Entry 8ZIQ (electron microscopy, 2.84 A resolution); this record covers chains N and O of the 18 polymer chains in the assembly.

[Chain N (and O)]
Molecule: HerA
Source organism: Agrobacterium tumefaciens
Notes: chain O of this document is another copy of the same molecule, construct and numbering; everything in this record applies to it too
Chain sequence (617 residues; row label = number of the first residue in the row):
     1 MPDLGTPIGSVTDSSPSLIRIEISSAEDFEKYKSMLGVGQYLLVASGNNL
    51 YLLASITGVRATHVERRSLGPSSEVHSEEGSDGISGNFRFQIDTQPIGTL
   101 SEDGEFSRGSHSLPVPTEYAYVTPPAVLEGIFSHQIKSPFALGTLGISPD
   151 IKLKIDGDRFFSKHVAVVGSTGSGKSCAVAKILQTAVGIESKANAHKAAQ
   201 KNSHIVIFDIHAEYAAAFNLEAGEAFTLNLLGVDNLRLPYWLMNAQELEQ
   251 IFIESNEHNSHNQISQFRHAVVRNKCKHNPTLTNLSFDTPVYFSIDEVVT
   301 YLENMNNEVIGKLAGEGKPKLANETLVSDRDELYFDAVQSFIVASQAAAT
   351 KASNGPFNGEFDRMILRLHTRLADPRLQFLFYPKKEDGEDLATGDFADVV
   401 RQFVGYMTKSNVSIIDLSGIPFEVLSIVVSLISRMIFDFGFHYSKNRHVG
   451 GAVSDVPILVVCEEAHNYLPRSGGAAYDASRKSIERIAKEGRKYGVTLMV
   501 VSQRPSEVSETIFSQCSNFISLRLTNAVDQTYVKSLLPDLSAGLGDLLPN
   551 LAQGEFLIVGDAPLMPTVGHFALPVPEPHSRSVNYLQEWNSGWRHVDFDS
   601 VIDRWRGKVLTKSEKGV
Not modelled in the structure: 67-86, 580-596, 606-617 (chain O: 67-86, 191-200, 221-224, 581-583, 608-617)

[Interface between chain N and chain O]
Pairs across the interface (47; chain N residue first):
  Lys33(N) - Leu113(O)
  Val59(N) - Ser15(O)
  Val59(N) - Pro16(O)
  Val59(N) - Leu113(O)  hydrophobic
  Ala61(N) - Asp13(O)
  Ala61(N) - Ser14(O)  hydrogen bond (backbone-backbone)
  Thr62(N) - Thr12(O)
  Thr62(N) - Asp13(O)
  His63(N) - Thr12(O)
  Glu257(N) - Leu282(O)
  His258(N) - Thr283(O)  hydrogen bond (backbone-side chain)
  His258(N) - Asn284(O)  hydrogen bond (backbone-side chain)
  Asn259(N) - Thr283(O)
  His261(N) - Asn284(O)  hydrogen bond
  Arg376(N) - Val449(O)
  Ser418(N) - Val449(O)
  Gly419(N) - Val449(O)
  Ile420(N) - Val449(O)
  Phe422(N) - His448(O)
  Phe422(N) - Val449(O)
  Phe422(N) - Gly450(O)
  Phe422(N) - Gly451(O)
  Glu423(N) - Lys445(O)
  Arg471(N) - Lys489(O)
  Ser472(N) - Glu490(O)  hydrogen bond
  Arg504(N) - Arg492(O)
  Glu507(N) - Lys489(O)
  Glu507(N) - Glu490(O)
  Thr525(N) - Asp561(O)
  Asn526(N) - Lys163(O)
  Asn526(N) - Arg492(O)
  Asn526(N) - Ser517(O)
  Asn526(N) - Asp561(O)  hydrogen bond
  Val528(N) - Ser514(O)
  Val528(N) - Gln515(O)
  Ala552(N) - Arg108(O)
  Phe598(N) - Val400(O)  hydrophobic
  Phe598(N) - Arg401(O)
  Phe598(N) - Met407(O)  hydrophobic
  Phe598(N) - Phe439(O)  hydrophobic
  Ile602(N) - Phe396(O)  hydrophobic
  Ile602(N) - Ala397(O)  hydrophobic
  Arg604(N) - His442(O)  hydrogen bond (side chain-backbone)
  Arg604(N) - Tyr443(O)
  Trp605(N) - Asp438(O)
  Trp605(N) - Phe439(O)
  Trp605(N) - His442(O)
Other interface residues (no listed pair), chain N (43 interface residues in all): Phe29, Glu30, Arg60, Phe88, Phe90, Ile210, Ser260, Leu417, Pro421, Ala527, Gln530, Pro549, Asn550, Leu551, Glu555, Val601
Other interface residues (no listed pair), chain O (45 interface residues in all): Ser46, Gly109, His111, Val115, Pro116, Thr117, Val404, Gly405, Met435, Asn446, Ala452, Cys516, Pro538

[In short]
43 residues of chain N face 45 of chain O across their interface, with 7 hydrogen bonds. Among the polar pairs
are His258(N)-Thr283(O), His258(N)-Asn284(O) and His261(N)-Asn284(O).
Chain N and chain O are both HerA (Agrobacterium tumefaciens); the structure, HerA-DUF4297 complex with DNA,
was determined by electron microscopy, deposited together with 8ZGI, 8ZIR, 8ZIS and 8ZIT.
